Entry 3S33 (X-ray diffraction, 4.45 A resolution (low resolution: residue-level contacts below are approximate; hydrogen-bond / salt-bridge calls are withheld)); this record covers chains A and B of the 3 polymer chains in the assembly.

Chain A:
Name: Cytochrome c oxidase subunit 1
Organism: Thermus thermophilus
Notes: EC 1.9.3.1
UniProtKB: Q5SJ79 (COX1_THET8); residues 2-562 here = UniProt positions 2-562
Amino-acid sequence (568 residues; row label = number of the first residue in the row; numbers below 1 keep their minus sign (Met-5 is residue -5)):
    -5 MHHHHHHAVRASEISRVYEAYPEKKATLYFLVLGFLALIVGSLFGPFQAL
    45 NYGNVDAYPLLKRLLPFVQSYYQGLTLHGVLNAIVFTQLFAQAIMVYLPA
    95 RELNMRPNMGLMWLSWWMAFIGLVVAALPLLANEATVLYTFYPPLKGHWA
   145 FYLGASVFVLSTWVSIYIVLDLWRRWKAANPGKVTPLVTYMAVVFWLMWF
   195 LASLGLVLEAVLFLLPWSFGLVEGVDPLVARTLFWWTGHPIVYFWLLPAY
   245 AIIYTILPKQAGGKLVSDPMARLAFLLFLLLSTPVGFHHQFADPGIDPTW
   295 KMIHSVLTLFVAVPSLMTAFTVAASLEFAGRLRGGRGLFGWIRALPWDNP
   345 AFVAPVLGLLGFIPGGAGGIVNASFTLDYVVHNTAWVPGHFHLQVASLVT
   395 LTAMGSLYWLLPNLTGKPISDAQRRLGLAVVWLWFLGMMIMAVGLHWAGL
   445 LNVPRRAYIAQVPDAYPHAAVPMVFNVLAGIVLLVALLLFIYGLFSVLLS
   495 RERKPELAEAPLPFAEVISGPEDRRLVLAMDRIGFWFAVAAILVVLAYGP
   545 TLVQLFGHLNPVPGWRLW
Disordered / not traced: -5 to 5
Differences from the reference sequence: expression tag (-5 to 1)
Ion coordination: heme Fe: His72, His386; Cu ion: His233, His282, His283; heme-as Fe near His384 (its only coordinating residue here)
Small-molecule neighbours:
  - heme-as (HAS): Tyr133, Thr134, Trp229, His233, Val236, Tyr237, Trp239, Leu240, Tyr244, His282, His283, Phe285, Thr302, Ala306, Ser309, Leu310, Ala313, Ala317, Trp335, Ile336, Trp341, Val350, Leu353, Leu354, Phe356, Ile357, Gly360, Gly363, Ile364, Asn366, Ala367, Asp372, His376, Asn377, Val381, His384, Phe385, Gln388, Val389, Arg449, Arg450
  - heme (HEM): Leu32, Ser36, Gly39, Pro40, Gln42, Ala43, Tyr46, Tyr65, Leu69, His72, Gly73, Asn76, Ala77, Phe80, Thr81, Leu132, Tyr133, Pro382, Phe385, His386, Val389, Ala390, Thr394, Trp428, Met432, Met435, Arg449, Arg450, Ala451, Leu477
  - xenon (XE), molecule 1: Val74, Val79, Ala120, Ala149, Phe152
  - xenon (XE), molecule 2: Ile78, Tyr133, Phe135, Leu200, Phe228
  - xenon (XE), molecule 3: Tyr133, Phe228, Trp229, Gly232, Ile235, Trp239
  - xenon (XE), molecule 4: Phe135, Tyr146, Ala149, Ser150, Ala204, Leu208
  - xenon (XE), molecule 5: Ser150, Val153, Leu200, Val201, Ala204
Curated features (UniProtKB/Swiss-Prot):
  - binding site (Fe(II)-heme a): His72, His386
  - binding site (Cu cation): His233, Tyr237, His282, His283
  - binding site (heme a3): His384
  - cross-link: His233 to Tyr237 (1'-histidyl-3'-tyrosine (His-Tyr))
What the authors report for this chain:
  - mutagenesis - A120F: unchanged catalytic activity (citing earlier work)
  - binding site for xenon: Ala204

Chain B:
Name: Cytochrome c oxidase subunit 2
Organism: Thermus thermophilus
Notes: EC 1.9.3.1
UniProtKB: Q5SJ80 (COX2_THET8); residues 3-168 here = UniProt positions 3-168
Amino-acid sequence (166 residues; numbered 3 to 168; the number before each row is that of its first residue):
     3 DEHKAHKAILAYEKGWLAFSLAMLFVFIALIAYTLATHTAGVIPAGKLER
    53 VDPTTVRQEGPWADPAQAVVQTGPNQYTVYVLAFAFGYQPNPIEVPQGAE
   103 IVFKITSPDVIHGFHVEGTNINVEVLPGEVSTVRYTFKRPGEYRIICNQY
   153 CGLGHQNMFGTIVVKE
Ion coordination: dinuclear copper ion: His114, Cys149, Gln151, Cys153, His157, Met160
Curated features (UniProtKB/Swiss-Prot):
  - binding site (Cu cation): His114, Cys149, Cys153, His157

How chain A and chain B interact:
Contacting residue pairs (122; chain A residue first):
  Ser64(A) - Leu155(B)
  Tyr66(A) - Tyr152(B)
  Tyr66(A) - Gly154(B)
  Tyr66(A) - Leu155(B)
  Tyr66(A) - His157(B)
  Tyr66(A) - Gln158(B)
  Thr130(A) - Tyr152(B)
  Leu132(A) - Tyr152(B)
  Tyr136(A) - Ile113(B)
  Tyr136(A) - Gln151(B)
  Pro137(A) - Ile113(B)
  Pro138(A) - Asp111(B)
  Pro138(A) - Val112(B)
  Pro138(A) - Ile113(B)
  Pro138(A) - Pro129(B)
  Leu139(A) - Tyr152(B)
  Asp220(A) - Arg52(B)
  Pro221(A) - Leu128(B)
  Pro221(A) - Pro129(B)
  Leu222(A) - Leu50(B)
  Leu222(A) - Leu128(B)
  Arg225(A) - Glu126(B)
  Arg225(A) - Leu128(B)
  Arg225(A) - Gln151(B)
  Lys258(A) - Glu4(B)
  Val260(A) - His8(B)
  Val260(A) - Ile11(B)
  Met264(A) - Glu15(B)
  Phe285(A) - Pro46(B)
  Ala286(A) - Asn124(B)
  Ala286(A) - Val125(B)
  Ala286(A) - Glu126(B)
  Asp287(A) - Pro46(B)
  Asp287(A) - Glu126(B)
  Pro288(A) - Pro46(B)
  Pro288(A) - Glu126(B)
  Pro288(A) - Glu131(B)
  Pro288(A) - Val132(B)
  Pro288(A) - Ser133(B)
  Gly289(A) - Ala47(B)
  Gly289(A) - Gly48(B)
  Gly289(A) - Leu50(B)
  Ile290(A) - Gly48(B)
  Asp291(A) - Gly48(B)
  Pro292(A) - Ile45(B)
  Pro292(A) - Gly48(B)
  Met296(A) - Ile30(B)
  Met296(A) - Ile33(B)
  Leu303(A) - Leu26(B)
  Leu303(A) - Ile30(B)
  Val307(A) - Leu19(B)
  Val307(A) - Leu23(B)
  Val307(A) - Leu26(B)
  Leu310(A) - Trp18(B)
  Leu310(A) - Ser22(B)
  Met311(A) - Glu15(B)
  Met311(A) - Leu19(B)
  Phe314(A) - Ile11(B)
  Phe314(A) - Tyr14(B)
  Phe314(A) - Glu15(B)
  Phe314(A) - Trp18(B)
  Thr315(A) - Glu15(B)
  Ala318(A) - Ile11(B)
  Ser368(A) - Ile33(B)
  Phe369(A) - Ile33(B)
  Phe369(A) - Leu37(B)
  Phe369(A) - Ile45(B)
  Thr370(A) - Thr36(B)
  Tyr373(A) - Ile45(B)
  Tyr373(A) - Pro46(B)
  Tyr373(A) - His117(B)
  Tyr373(A) - Asn122(B)
  Tyr373(A) - Asn124(B)
  His376(A) - Asn124(B)
  His376(A) - Glu126(B)
  His376(A) - Asn150(B)
  Asn377(A) - Glu126(B)
  Asn377(A) - Asn150(B)
  Asn377(A) - Gln151(B)
  Thr378(A) - His117(B)
  Leu445(A) - Glu119(B)
  Asn446(A) - His117(B)
  Asn446(A) - Glu119(B)
  Asn446(A) - Gly120(B)
  Asn446(A) - Ile148(B)
  Pro448(A) - Ile148(B)
  Arg449(A) - His157(B)
  Arg450(A) - Gln151(B)
  Arg450(A) - His157(B)
  Ala451(A) - His157(B)
  Tyr452(A) - Gln158(B)
  Gln455(A) - Gln158(B)
  Val456(A) - Gln158(B)
  Val456(A) - Asn159(B)
  Ala459(A) - Arg146(B)
  Tyr460(A) - Arg146(B)
  Tyr460(A) - Phe161(B)
  Ile512(A) - Glu4(B)
  Ile512(A) - His8(B)
  Ser513(A) - His8(B)
  Gly514(A) - His8(B)
  Pro515(A) - His5(B)
  Glu516(A) - Lys9(B)
  Glu516(A) - Lys16(B)
  Asp517(A) - His8(B)
  Gln548(A) - Leu50(B)
  Leu549(A) - Leu50(B)
  His552(A) - Leu50(B)
  His552(A) - Arg52(B)
  Asn554(A) - Arg52(B)
  Asn554(A) - Val53(B)
  Asn554(A) - Gly130(B)
  Val556(A) - Pro55(B)
  Val556(A) - Pro129(B)
  Pro557(A) - Thr56(B)
  Trp559(A) - Asp111(B)
  Trp559(A) - Val112(B)
  Leu561(A) - Val112(B)
  Leu561(A) - Cys153(B)
  Leu561(A) - Gly154(B)
  Leu561(A) - Leu155(B)
  Trp562(A) - Leu155(B)
Also at the interface, not in a pair above, chain A (71 interface residues in all): Val131, Lys295, Ser299, Val300, Phe304, Phe322, Val374
Also at the interface, not in a pair above, chain B (62 interface residues in all): Leu12, Phe27, Phe29, Ala34, Val44, Ala87, Pro110, Cys149

Overview:
The interface between chain A and chain B involves 71 residues on one side and 62 on the other. Bound to chain
A: heme, heme-as and 5 copies of xenon. From the paper: a binding site for xenon at Ala204(A); A120F of chain
A leaves catalytic activity unchanged.
Chain A is Cytochrome c oxidase subunit 1 and chain B is Cytochrome c oxidase subunit 2, both from Thermus
thermophilus; the structure, Structure of Thermus thermophilus cytochrome ba3 oxidase 10s after Xe
depressurization, was determined by X-ray diffraction, deposited together with 3S38, 3S39, 3S3A, 3S3B, 3S3C
and 3S3D.
